PDB entry 8V7J | X-ray diffraction, 1.66 A resolution | chains A and T of the 3 polymer chains in the assembly

# Chain A
Name: DNA polymerase eta
Source organism: Homo sapiens
Notes: EC 2.7.7.7
UniProt: Q9Y253 (POLH_HUMAN); residues 1-432 here = UniProt positions 1-432
Sequence (435 residues; each row starts with the number of its first residue; numbers below 1 keep their minus sign (Gly-2 is residue -2)):
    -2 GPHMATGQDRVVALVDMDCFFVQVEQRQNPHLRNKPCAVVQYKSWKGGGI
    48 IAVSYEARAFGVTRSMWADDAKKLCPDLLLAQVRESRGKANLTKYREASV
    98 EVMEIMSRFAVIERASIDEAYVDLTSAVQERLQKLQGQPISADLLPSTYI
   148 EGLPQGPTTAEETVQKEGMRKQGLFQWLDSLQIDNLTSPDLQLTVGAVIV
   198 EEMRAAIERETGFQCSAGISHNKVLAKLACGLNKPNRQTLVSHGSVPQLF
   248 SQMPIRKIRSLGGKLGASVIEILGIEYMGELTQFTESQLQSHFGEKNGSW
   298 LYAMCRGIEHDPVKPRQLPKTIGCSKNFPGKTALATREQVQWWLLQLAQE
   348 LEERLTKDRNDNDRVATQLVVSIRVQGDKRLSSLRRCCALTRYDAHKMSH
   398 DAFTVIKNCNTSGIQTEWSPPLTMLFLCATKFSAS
Unresolved in the structure: 154-161, 411-412
Construct notes: expression tag (-2 to 0)
Metal / ion sites: Mg2+ site 1: Asp13, Met14, Asp115 (together with 2'-deoxyadenosine 5'-triphosphate); Mg2+ site 2: Asp13, Asp115, Glu116 (together with 2'-deoxyadenosine 5'-triphosphate) (shared with 1 residue of chain P)
Small-molecule neighbours: 2'-deoxyadenosine 5'-triphosphate (DTP): Asp13, Met14, Asp15, Cys16, Phe17, Phe18, Ile48, Ala49, Tyr52, Arg55, Arg61, Ile114, Asp115, Glu116, Lys231
UniProt features mapped onto this chain:
  - binding site (Mg(2+)): Asp13, Met14, Asp115, Glu116
  - binding site (Mn(2+)): Asp13, Met14, Asp115, Glu116
  - binding site (a 2'-deoxyribonucleoside 5'-triphosphate): Arg61
  - natural variant: Val37 (deletion: In XPV), Leu75 (deletion: In XPV), Arg93 (R93P: In XPV), Arg111 (R111H: In XPV), Thr122 (T122P: In XPV), Gly153 (G153D: In a breast cancer sample), Thr191 (T191P: In XPV), Gly263 (G263V: In XPV), Val266 (V266D: In XPV), Gly295 (G295R: In XPV), Arg361 (R361S: In XPV)
  - mutagenesis: Tyr52 (Y52A/F: Reduces DNA polymerase activity; Y52E: Reduces DNA polymerase activity. Increases fidelity of replication and reduces translesion bypass), Arg61 (R61A: Reduces enzymatic activity by two-thirds), Ser62 (S62G: Increased DNA polymerase activity and translesion bypass compared to wild-type), Ala68 (A68S/V: Severe reduction in thymine dimer translesion bypass), Asn324 to Pro326 (Reduces binding to chromatin and to monoubiquitinated PCNA. Abolishes binding to monoubiquitinated PCNA; when associated with 705-E--H-713 Del)

# Chain T
Molecule: 12-nt DNA strand
Sequence (12 nucleotides; each row starts with the number of its first residue):
     2 CATTGTGACGCT

# How chain A and chain T interact
Pairs across the interface - 38 pairs, chain A then chain T:
  Gln38(A) - DT5(T)  sugar contact
  Gln38(A) - DG6(T)  sugar contact
  Tyr39(A) - DT5(T)  phosphate contact
  Tyr39(A) - DG6(T)  hydrogen bond to the phosphate
  Trp42(A) - DA3(T)  stacking on the base
  Trp64(A) - DA3(T)  phosphate contact
  Trp64(A) - DT4(T)  sugar contact
  Lys86(A) - DT7(T)  salt bridge to the phosphate
  Leu89(A) - DG6(T)  phosphate contact
  Leu89(A) - DT7(T)  phosphate contact
  Arg93(A) - DT7(T)  salt bridge to the phosphate
  Arg93(A) - DG8(T)  salt bridge to the phosphate
  Lys293(A) - DG11(T)  phosphate contact
  Lys293(A) - DC12(T)  salt bridge to the phosphate
  Lys311(A) - DC10(T)  phosphate contact
  Arg313(A) - DA9(T)  phosphate contact
  Arg313(A) - DC10(T)  salt bridge to the phosphate
  Pro316(A) - DA9(T)  phosphate contact
  Lys317(A) - DA9(T)  hydrogen bond to the phosphate
  Lys317(A) - DC10(T)  salt bridge to the phosphate
  Thr318(A) - DG8(T)  sugar contact
  Thr318(A) - DA9(T)  hydrogen bond to the phosphate
  Ile319(A) - DG8(T)  phosphate contact
  Gly320(A) - DT7(T)  sugar contact
  Gly320(A) - DG8(T)  hydrogen bond to the phosphate
  Cys321(A) - DT7(T)  phosphate contact
  Ser322(A) - DG6(T)  sugar contact
  Ser322(A) - DT7(T)  hydrogen bond to the phosphate
  Lys323(A) - DG6(T)  salt bridge to the phosphate
  Asn324(A) - DT5(T)  sugar contact
  Asn324(A) - DG6(T)  hydrogen bond to the phosphate
  Pro326(A) - DC2(T)  phosphate contact
  Pro326(A) - DA3(T)  sugar contact
  Gly327(A) - DC2(T)  hydrogen bond to the phosphate
  Gly327(A) - DA3(T)  base contact
  Thr329(A) - DA3(T)  base contact
  Arg351(A) - DT7(T)  salt bridge to the phosphate
  Arg351(A) - DG8(T)  salt bridge to the phosphate
Interface residues without a listed pair, chain A (30 interface residues in all): Ile48, Ser62, Ala87, Glu110, Arg111, Leu315, Glu347

# In short
Chain A and chain T form an interface of 30 and 11 residues respectively, with 7 hydrogen bonds, 9 salt
bridges and 1 aromatic stacking contact. Polar pairs include Tyr39(A)-DG6(T), Lys317(A)-DA9(T) and
Thr318(A)-DA9(T). Ligands of chain A: 2'-deoxyadenosine 5'-triphosphate.
Chain A is DNA polymerase eta (Homo sapiens) and chain T is a 12-nt DNA strand; the structure, Human DNA
polymerase eta-DNA-araC-ended primer ternary complex:reaction with 20 mM Mg2+ for 600s, was determined by
X-ray diffraction, deposited together with 8V7A, 8V7B, 8V7C, 8V7D, 8V7E, 8V7F and 4 further entries.
